PDB entry 2VUM | X-ray diffraction, 3.40 A resolution | chains A and E of the 16 polymer chains in the assembly

[Chain A]
Protein: DNA-directed RNA polymerase II subunit RPB1
Organism: Saccharomyces cerevisiae
Notes: EC 2.7.7.6
Reference sequence: P04050 (RPB1_YEAST); residues 1-1733 here = UniProt positions 1-1733
Amino-acid sequence (1733 residues; row label = number of the first residue in the row):
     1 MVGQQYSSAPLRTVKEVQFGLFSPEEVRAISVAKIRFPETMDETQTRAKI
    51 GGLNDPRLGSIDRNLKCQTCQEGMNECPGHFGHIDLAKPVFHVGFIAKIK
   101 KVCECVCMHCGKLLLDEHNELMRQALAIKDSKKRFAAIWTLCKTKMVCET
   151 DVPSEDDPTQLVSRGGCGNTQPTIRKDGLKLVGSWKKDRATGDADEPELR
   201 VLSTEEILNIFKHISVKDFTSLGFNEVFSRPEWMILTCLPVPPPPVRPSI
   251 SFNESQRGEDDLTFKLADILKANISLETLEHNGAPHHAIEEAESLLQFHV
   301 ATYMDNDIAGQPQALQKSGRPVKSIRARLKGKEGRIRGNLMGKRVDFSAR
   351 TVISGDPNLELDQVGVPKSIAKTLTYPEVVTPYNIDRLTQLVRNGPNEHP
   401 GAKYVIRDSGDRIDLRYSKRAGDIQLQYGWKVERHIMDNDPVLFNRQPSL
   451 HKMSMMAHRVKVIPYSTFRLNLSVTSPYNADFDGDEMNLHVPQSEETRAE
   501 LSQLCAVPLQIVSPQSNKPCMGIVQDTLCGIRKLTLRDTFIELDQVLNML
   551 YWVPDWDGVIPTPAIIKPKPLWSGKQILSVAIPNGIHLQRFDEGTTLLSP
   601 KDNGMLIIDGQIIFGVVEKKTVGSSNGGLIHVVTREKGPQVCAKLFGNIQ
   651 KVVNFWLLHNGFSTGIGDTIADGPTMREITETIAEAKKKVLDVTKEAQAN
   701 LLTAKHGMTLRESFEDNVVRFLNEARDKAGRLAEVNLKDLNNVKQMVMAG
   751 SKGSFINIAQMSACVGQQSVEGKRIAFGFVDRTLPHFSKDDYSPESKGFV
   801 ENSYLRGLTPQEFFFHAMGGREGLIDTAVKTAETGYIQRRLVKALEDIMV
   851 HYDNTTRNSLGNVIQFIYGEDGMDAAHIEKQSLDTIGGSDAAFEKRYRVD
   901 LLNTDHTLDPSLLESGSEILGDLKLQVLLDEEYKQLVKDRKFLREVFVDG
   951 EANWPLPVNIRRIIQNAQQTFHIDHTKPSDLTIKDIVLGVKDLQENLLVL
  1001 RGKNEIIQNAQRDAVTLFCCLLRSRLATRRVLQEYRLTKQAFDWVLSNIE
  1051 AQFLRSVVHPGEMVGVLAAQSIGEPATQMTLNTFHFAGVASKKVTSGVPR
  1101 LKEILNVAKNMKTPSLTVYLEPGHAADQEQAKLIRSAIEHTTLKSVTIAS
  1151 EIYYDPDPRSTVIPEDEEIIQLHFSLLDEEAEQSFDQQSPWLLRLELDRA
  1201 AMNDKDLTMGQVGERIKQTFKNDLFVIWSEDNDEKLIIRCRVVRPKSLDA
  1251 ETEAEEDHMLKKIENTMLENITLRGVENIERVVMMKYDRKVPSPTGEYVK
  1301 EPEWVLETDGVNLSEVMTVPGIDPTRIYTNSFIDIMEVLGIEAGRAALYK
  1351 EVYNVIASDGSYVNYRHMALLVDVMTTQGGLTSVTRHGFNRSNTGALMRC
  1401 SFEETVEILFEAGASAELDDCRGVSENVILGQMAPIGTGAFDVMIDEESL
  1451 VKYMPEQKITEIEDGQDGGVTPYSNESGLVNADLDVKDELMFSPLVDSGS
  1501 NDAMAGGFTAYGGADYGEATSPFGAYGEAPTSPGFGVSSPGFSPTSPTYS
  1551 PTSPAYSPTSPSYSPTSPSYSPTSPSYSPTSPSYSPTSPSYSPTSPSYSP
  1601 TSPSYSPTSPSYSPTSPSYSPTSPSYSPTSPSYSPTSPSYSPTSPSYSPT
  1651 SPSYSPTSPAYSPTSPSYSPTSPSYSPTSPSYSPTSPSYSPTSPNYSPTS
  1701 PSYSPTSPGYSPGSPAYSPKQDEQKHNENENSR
Unresolved in the structure: 1, 187-194, 1086-1093, 1177-1186, 1244-1253, 1456-1733
Bound ions: Zn2+: C67, H80; Mg2+: D481, D483, D485 (shared with 1 residue of chain P)
Swiss-Prot annotation at these positions:
  - region: P248 to D260 (Lid loop), N306 to K323 (Rudder loop), P810 to E822 (Bridging helix)
  - binding site (Zn(2+)): C67, C70, C77, H80, C107, C110, C148, C167
  - binding site (Mg(2+)): D481, D483, D485
  - modified residue: T1471 (Phosphothreonine)
  - cross-link (Glycyl lysine isopeptide (Lys-Gly)): K695 (interchain with G-Cter in ubiquitin), K1246 (interchain with G-Cter in ubiquitin), K1350 (interchain with G-Cter in ubiquitin)
  - natural variant: S1653 to P1659 (deletion: In strain: A364A)
  - mutagenesis: K1246 (K1246R: Impairs ubiquitination during transcription stress)
What the authors report for this chain:
  - binding site for Amatoxin: N723, R726, Q760, Q767, Q768, S769, G772, E822, N1082, H1085
  - contacts within the chain: Q768-H816, E771-E822, V829-L1081, L1081-P1099, D826-N1082
  - conformationally variable residues (helix shift, loop rearrangement): D826 to E833, L1081

[Chain E]
Protein: DNA-directed RNA polymerases I, II, and III subunit RPABC1
Organism: Saccharomyces cerevisiae
Notes: EC 2.7.7.6
Reference sequence: P20434 (RPAB1_YEAST); residue numbers follow UniProt; this construct covers 1-215
Amino-acid sequence (215 residues; each row starts with the number of its first residue):
     1 MDQENERNISRLWRAFRTVKEMVKDRGYFITQEEVELPLEDFKAKYCDSM
    51 GRPQRKMMSFQANPTEESISKFPDMGSLWVEFCDEPSVGVKTMKTFVIHI
   101 QEKNFQTGIFVYQNNITPSAMKLVPSIPPATIETFNEAALVVNITHHELV
   151 PKHIRLSSDEKRELLKRYRLKESQLPRIQRADPVALYLGLKRGEVVKIIR
   201 KSETSGRYASYRICM
Unresolved in the structure: 1

[How chain A and chain E interact]
Pairs across the interface - 84 pairs, chain A then chain E:
  R857(A) with Y168(E), hydrogen bond (side chain-backbone); L170(E)
  L860(A) with Q174(E), hydrogen bond (backbone-side chain)
  G861(A) with Q174(E)
  N862(A) with S173(E), hydrogen bond (side chain-backbone); Q174(E)
  V863(A) with L170(E), hydrophobic; Q174(E), hydrogen bond (backbone-backbone); P176(E)
  Q865(A) with Y208(E)
  F866(A) with Y168(E), hydrophobic; Y208(E), hydrogen bond (backbone-side chain); A209(E); S210(E); Y211(E), hydrophobic
  I867(A) with Y208(E)
  G869(A) with T204(E), hydrogen bond (backbone-side chain)
  E870(A) with R200(E), salt bridge; S202(E), hydrogen bond; T204(E); S205(E), hydrogen bond (backbone-side chain); Y208(E)
  D871(A) with T204(E), hydrogen bond
  F942(A) with R207(E)
  E945(A) with K201(E), salt bridge
  V946(A) with K201(E)
  F947(A) with E203(E)
  W954(A) with E203(E)
  N1004(A) with R167(E)
  I1006(A) with E163(E); L164(E); R167(E); Y211(E)
  I1007(A) with Y168(E), hydrophobic
  D1013(A) with S205(E); R207(E), salt bridge
  A1014(A) with S205(E); R207(E)
  V1015(A) with S205(E)
  T1016(A) with S205(E)
  L1017(A) with E203(E); T204(E); S205(E), hydrogen bond (backbone-backbone); G206(E)
  T1318(A) with R11(E); V141(E)
  P1324(A) with V142(E), hydrophobic; H147(E), hydrogen bond (backbone-side chain)
  T1325(A) with H146(E), hydrogen bond (side chain-backbone); H147(E); E148(E), hydrogen bond (backbone-backbone)
  R1326(A) with H147(E); E148(E)
  I1327(A) with H147(E), hydrogen bond (backbone-side chain)
  I1335(A) with L149(E), hydrophobic
  M1336(A) with P183(E)
  E1337(A) with P183(E)
  V1338(A) with I144(E); P183(E)
  L1339(A) with I144(E), hydrophobic; H147(E); V150(E); V184(E)
  G1340(A) with D182(E); P183(E); V184(E)
  I1341(A) with D182(E), hydrogen bond (backbone-side chain)
  E1342(A) with P151(E); H153(E); I198(E); R200(E), salt bridge; R212(E), salt bridge
  A1343(A) with L149(E); V150(E)
  R1345(A) with R200(E)
  A1346(A) with L149(E), hydrophobic
  Y1349(A) with E203(E)
  Y1365(A) with E203(E)
  T1376(A) with R212(E)
  T1377(A) with P176(E); R177(E), hydrogen bond (backbone-backbone); R212(E)
  Q1378(A) with R177(E)
  G1379(A) with Q179(E)
Other interface residues (no listed pair), chain A (55 interface residues in all): L956, A1010, E1121, S1314, M1317, A1347, R1366, D1373, N1393
Other interface residues (no listed pair), chain E (42 interface residues in all): R14, A138, R169, L175

[In short]
55 residues of chain A and 42 residues of chain E are in contact; the contacts include 16 hydrogen bonds and 5
salt bridges. Polar contacts include E870(A)-R200(E), E945(A)-K201(E) and D1013(A)-R207(E). The paper reports
a binding site for Amatoxin at N723(A), R726(A) and Q760(A) among others; conformational variability at
D826(A) and L1081(A).
Chain A is DNA-directed RNA polymerase II subunit RPB1 and chain E is DNA-directed RNA polymerases I, II, and
III subunit RPABC1, both from Saccharomyces cerevisiae; the structure, Alpha-amanitin inhibited complete RNA
polymerase II elongation complex, was determined by X-ray diffraction.
